Entry 1CQT (X-ray diffraction, 3.20 A resolution); this record covers chains A and I of the 4 polymer chains in the assembly.

== Chain A ==
Molecule: Pou domain, class 2, transcription factor 1
From: Homo sapiens
Notes: fragment: oct-1 pou domain, residues 278-439
Reference sequence: P14859 (PO2F1_HUMAN); residues -2 to 160 here correspond to UniProt positions 277-439 (UniProt number = residue number + 279)
Sequence (163 residues; numbered -2 to 161; 1 number in that range is skipped by the numbering (no residue carries it; nothing is unmodelled there); the number before each row is that of its first residue; numbers below 1 keep their minus sign (Gly-2 is residue -2)):
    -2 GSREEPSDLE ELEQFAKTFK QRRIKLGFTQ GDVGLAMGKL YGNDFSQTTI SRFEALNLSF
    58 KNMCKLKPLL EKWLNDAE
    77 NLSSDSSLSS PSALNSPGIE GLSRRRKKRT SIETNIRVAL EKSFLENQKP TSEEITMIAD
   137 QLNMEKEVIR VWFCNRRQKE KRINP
Disordered / not traced: -2 to 1, 77-101
Sequence notes: conflict Gly-2 (Pro277 in P14859), Arg0 (Leu279 in P14859)
Swiss-Prot annotation at these positions:
  - modified residue: Ser4 (Phosphoserine)
Reported in the primary citation:
  - binding site for the 15-nt DNA strand: Arg49

== Chain I ==
Molecule: Pou domain, class 2, associating factor 1
From: Homo sapiens
Notes: fragment: oca-b peptide, residues 1-44
Reference sequence: Q16633 (OBF1_HUMAN); residues 285-328 here correspond to UniProt positions 1-44 (UniProt number = residue number - 284)
Sequence (44 residues; numbered 285 to 328; the number before each row is that of its first residue):
   285 MLWQKPTAPE QAPAPARPYQ GVRVKEPVKE LLRRKRGHAS SGAA
Disordered / not traced: 285-299, 322-328
Reported in the primary citation:
  - binding site for the 15-nt DNA strand: Tyr303, Gln304, Val306
  - specificity-determining residues: Val306
  - binding site for the 15-nt DNA strand: Val306, Val308, Lys309
  - contacts within the chain: Tyr303-Arg307

== Interface between chain A and chain I ==
Residue-residue contacts - 20 pairs, chain A then chain I:
  Leu6(A) - Leu316(I)  hydrophobic
  Leu6(A) - Lys319(I)
  Glu10(A) - Leu316(I)
  Ala52(A) - Lys313(I)
  Leu53(A) - Pro311(I)
  Leu53(A) - Val312(I)  hydrogen bond (backbone-backbone)
  Leu53(A) - Lys313(I)  hydrogen bond (backbone-backbone)
  Leu53(A) - Leu316(I)  hydrophobic
  Asn54(A) - Lys313(I)
  Leu55(A) - Val308(I)
  Leu55(A) - Pro311(I)
  Leu55(A) - Val312(I)  hydrogen bond (backbone-backbone)
  Ser56(A) - Val308(I)
  Ser56(A) - Glu310(I)
  Ser56(A) - Val312(I)
  Lys155(A) - Gln304(I)
  Arg158(A) - Gly305(I)
  Arg158(A) - Val306(I)
  Ile159(A) - Tyr303(I)
  Ile159(A) - Gln304(I)
Interface residues without a listed pair, chain A (11 interface residues in all): Met60
Interface residues without a listed pair, chain I (13 interface residues in all): Pro302, Lys309
Interface features reported in the paper:
  - residue pairs: Asn54(A)-Lys313(I), Leu55(A)-Val308(I) (hydrophobic contact)
  - interface residues, chain A: Leu6(A), Leu53(A), Ser56(A), Met60(A)
  - hot spots on chain A (mutagenesis) - L6A, E10A, L53A, M60A: decreased binding to Pou domain, class 2, associating factor 1 (chain I) (citing earlier work)
  - interface residues, chain I: Gln304(I), Val312(I), Leu316(I)

== Overview ==
11 residues of chain A and 13 residues of chain I are in contact, with 3 hydrogen bonds. Backbone hydrogen
bonds pair Leu53(A)-Val312(I), Leu53(A)-Lys313(I) and Leu55(A)-Val312(I). The authors report a contact between
Asn54(A) and Lys313(I); a hydrophobic contact between Leu55(A) and Val308(I). The paper reports a binding site
for the 15-nt DNA strand at Arg49(A) and Tyr303(I) among others; L6A, E10A and L53A of chain A, among others,
reduce binding to Pou domain, class 2, associating factor 1 (chain I).
Chain A is Pou domain, class 2, transcription factor 1 and chain I is Pou domain, class 2, associating factor
1, both from Homo sapiens; the structure, Crystal structure of a ternary complex containing an oca-B peptide,
the oct-1 pou domain, and an ..., was determined by X-ray diffraction.
